3CVW - chains C and A of the 3 polymer chains in the assembly; structure by X-ray diffraction, 3.20 A resolution.

# Chain C
Molecule: 15-nt DNA strand
Sequence (15 nucleotides; row label = number of the first residue in the row):
     1 ACAGCGGXXG CAGGT
Modified / non-standard residues: 64T (5-hydroxy-thymidine-5'-monophosphate) at position 8; 5PY (1-(2'-deoxy-5'-O-phosphono-beta-D-erythro-pentofuranosyl)-5-methylpyrimidin-2(1h)-one) at position 9

# Chain A
Molecule: RE11660p
Source organism: Drosophila melanogaster
UniProt: Q8SXK5 (Q8SXK5_DROME); residues 1-520 here = UniProt positions 1-520
Chain sequence (543 residues; numbered -22 to 520; the number before each row is that of its first residue; numbers below 1 keep their minus sign (Met-22 is residue -22)):
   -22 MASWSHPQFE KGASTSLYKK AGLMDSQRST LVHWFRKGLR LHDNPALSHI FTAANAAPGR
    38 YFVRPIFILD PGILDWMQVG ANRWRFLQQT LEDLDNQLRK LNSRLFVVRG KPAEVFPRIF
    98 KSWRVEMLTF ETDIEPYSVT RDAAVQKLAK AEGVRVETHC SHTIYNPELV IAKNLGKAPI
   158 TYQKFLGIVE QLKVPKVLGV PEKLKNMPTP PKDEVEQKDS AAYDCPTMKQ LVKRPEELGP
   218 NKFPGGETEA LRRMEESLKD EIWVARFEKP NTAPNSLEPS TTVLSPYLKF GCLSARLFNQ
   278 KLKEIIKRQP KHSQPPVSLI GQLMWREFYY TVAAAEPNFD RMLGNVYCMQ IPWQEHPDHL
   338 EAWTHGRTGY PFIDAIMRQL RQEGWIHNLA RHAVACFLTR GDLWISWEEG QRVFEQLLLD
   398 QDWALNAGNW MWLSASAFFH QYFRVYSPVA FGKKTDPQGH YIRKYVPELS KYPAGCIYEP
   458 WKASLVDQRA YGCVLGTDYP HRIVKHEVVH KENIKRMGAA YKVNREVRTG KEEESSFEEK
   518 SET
Not modelled in the structure: -22 to 3, 506-520
Differences from the reference sequence: expression tag (-22 to 0); engineered mutation Asn365 (His in Q8SXK5)
Residues lining bound ligands:
  - FAD (flavin-adenine dinucleotide): Phe244, Lys246, Thr258, Thr259, Val260, Leu261, Ser262, Leu265, Leu296, Gln299, Leu300, Trp302, Arg303, Tyr306, Trp362, Ile363, His364, Asn365, Arg368, His369, Ala372, Phe391, Leu395, Asp397, Gln398, Asp399, Leu402, Asn403, Asn406, Trp407, Leu410
  - FO1 (1-deoxy-1-(8-hydroxy-2,4-dioxo-3,4-dihydropyrimido[4,5-b]quinolin-10(2H)-yl)-D-ribitol): Phe12, Arg13, Lys14, Phe44, Ile45, Leu46, Asp47, Ile50, Trp53, Met54, Val56, Arg60, Trp61, Leu64, Asp110, Glu112, Tyr114, Ser115, Arg118, Lys266, Phe267, Gln398

# Chain C / chain A interface
Pairs across the interface - 28 pairs, chain C then chain A:
  DG7(C) - Gln160(A)  phosphate contact
  DG7(C) - Gln418(A)  hydrogen bond to the base
  64T_8(C) - Tyr159(A)  phosphate contact
  64T_8(C) - Gln160(A)  phosphate contact
  64T_8(C) - Lys246(A)  base contact
  64T_8(C) - Pro293(A)  base contact
  64T_8(C) - Val294(A)  base contact
  64T_8(C) - Gln299(A)  base contact
  64T_8(C) - Trp302(A)  sugar contact
  64T_8(C) - Asn365(A)  base contact
  64T_8(C) - His369(A)  base contact
  64T_8(C) - Trp409(A)  phosphate contact
  5PY_9(C) - Lys246(A)  base contact
  5PY_9(C) - Pro247(A)  base contact
  5PY_9(C) - Leu366(A)  base contact
  5PY_9(C) - His369(A)  base contact
  5PY_9(C) - Trp409(A)  base contact
  5PY_9(C) - Arg421(A)  salt bridge to the phosphate
  5PY_9(C) - Tyr423(A)  sugar contact
  DG10(C) - Arg421(A)  salt bridge to the phosphate
  DG10(C) - Val422(A)  phosphate contact
  DG10(C) - Tyr423(A)  phosphate contact
  DC11(C) - Val422(A)  sugar contact
  DC11(C) - Tyr423(A)  phosphate contact
  DC11(C) - Ser424(A)  hydrogen bond to the phosphate
  DC11(C) - Phe428(A)  phosphate contact
  DC11(C) - Lys431(A)  salt bridge to the phosphate
  DA12(C) - Ala427(A)  phosphate contact
Interface residues without a listed pair, chain A (22 interface residues in all): Phe416, Phe420

# Overview
6 residues of chain C face 22 of chain A across their interface, with 2 hydrogen bonds and 3 salt bridges.
Polar pairs include DG7(C)-Gln418(A), DC11(C)-Ser424(A) and 5PY_9(C)-Arg421(A). Chain A binds flavin-adenine
dinucleotide and compound FO1.
Here chain C is a 15-nt DNA strand and chain A is RE11660p (Drosophila melanogaster). Entry 3CVW (Drosophila
melanogaster (6-4) photolyase H365N mutant bound to ds DNA with a T-T (6-4) photolesion and ...) was
determined by X-ray diffraction.
